6MG1 - chains A and B of the 4 polymer chains in the assembly; structure by X-ray diffraction, 1.75 A resolution.

# Chain A (and B)
Name: CCAAT/enhancer-binding protein beta
Organism: Homo sapiens
Notes: chain B of this document is another copy of the same molecule, construct and numbering; everything in this record applies to it too
UniProtKB: P17676 (CEBPB_HUMAN), isoform P17676-2; residues 269-344 here correspond to UniProt positions 246-321 (UniProt number = residue number - 23)
Chain sequence (78 residues; row label = number of the first residue in the row):
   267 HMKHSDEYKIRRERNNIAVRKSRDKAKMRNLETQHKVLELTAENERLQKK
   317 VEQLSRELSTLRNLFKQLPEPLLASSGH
Unresolved in the structure: 267-268, 339-344
Construct notes: expression tag (267-268)
Curated features (UniProtKB/Swiss-Prot):
  - region: Leu320, Leu327 (Leucine-zipper)
From the paper describing this entry:
  - binding site for 16-bp methylated oligonucleotide: Ala284, Val285
  - binding site for 16-bp methylated oligonucleotide: Arg278, Asn281, Asn282, Arg289
  - contacts within the chain: Arg278-Asn281, Arg278-Asn282, Val285-Arg289 (hydrophobic contact)
  - mutagenesis - V285A: decreased binding to unmodified oligo
  - mutagenesis - V285A (7-fold): increased binding to 5mC
  - specificity-determining residues: Arg289

# Chain A / chain B interface
Pairs across the interface (19; chain A residue first):
  Thr299(A) - Thr299(B)
  Thr299(A) - Gln300(B)
  Gln300(A) - Thr299(B)
  Lys302(A) - Val303(B)
  Val303(A) - Lys302(B)
  Val303(A) - Val303(B)  hydrophobic
  Leu306(A) - Leu306(B)  hydrophobic
  Leu306(A) - Thr307(B)
  Leu306(A) - Asn310(B)  hydrogen bond (backbone-side chain)
  Thr307(A) - Leu306(B)
  Glu309(A) - Asn310(B)
  Asn310(A) - Leu306(B)  hydrogen bond (side chain-backbone)
  Asn310(A) - Glu309(B)
  Asn310(A) - Asn310(B)  hydrogen bond (backbone-side chain)
  Asn310(A) - Leu313(B)
  Leu313(A) - Asn310(B)
  Leu313(A) - Leu313(B)  hydrophobic
  Val317(A) - Val317(B)  hydrophobic
  Leu320(A) - Leu320(B)  hydrophobic
Interface residues without a listed pair, chain A (14 interface residues in all): Gln314, Lys316, Leu324
Interface residues without a listed pair, chain B (14 interface residues in all): Gln314, Lys316, Leu324

# Overview
Chain A and chain B each contribute 14 residues to their interface; the contacts include 3 hydrogen bonds.
Polar pairs include Leu306(A)-Asn310(B) and Asn310(A)-Asn310(B). The paper reports a binding site for 16-bp
methylated oligonucleotide at Ala284(A), Val285(A) and Arg278(A) among others; V285A of chain A reduces
binding to unmodified oligo.
Chain A and chain B are both CCAAT/enhancer-binding protein beta (Homo sapiens); the structure, C-terminal
bZIP domain of human C/EBPbeta with 16bp Methylated Oligonucleotide Containing Consensus Recognition
Sequence-C2 Crystal Form, was determined by X-ray diffraction together with 6MG2 and 6MG3 from the same study.
